PDB entry 5FKW | electron microscopy, 7.30 A resolution (low resolution: residue-level contacts below are approximate; hydrogen-bond / salt-bridge calls are withheld) | chains A and T of the 6 polymer chains in the assembly

# Chain A
Molecule: DNA polymerase III alpha
From: Escherichia coli K-12
Notes: EC 2.7.7.7
UniProtKB: P10443 (DPO3A_ECOLI); numbering as in UniProt (aligned over 1-1160)
Sequence (1160 residues; numbered 1 to 1160; the number before each row is that of its first residue):
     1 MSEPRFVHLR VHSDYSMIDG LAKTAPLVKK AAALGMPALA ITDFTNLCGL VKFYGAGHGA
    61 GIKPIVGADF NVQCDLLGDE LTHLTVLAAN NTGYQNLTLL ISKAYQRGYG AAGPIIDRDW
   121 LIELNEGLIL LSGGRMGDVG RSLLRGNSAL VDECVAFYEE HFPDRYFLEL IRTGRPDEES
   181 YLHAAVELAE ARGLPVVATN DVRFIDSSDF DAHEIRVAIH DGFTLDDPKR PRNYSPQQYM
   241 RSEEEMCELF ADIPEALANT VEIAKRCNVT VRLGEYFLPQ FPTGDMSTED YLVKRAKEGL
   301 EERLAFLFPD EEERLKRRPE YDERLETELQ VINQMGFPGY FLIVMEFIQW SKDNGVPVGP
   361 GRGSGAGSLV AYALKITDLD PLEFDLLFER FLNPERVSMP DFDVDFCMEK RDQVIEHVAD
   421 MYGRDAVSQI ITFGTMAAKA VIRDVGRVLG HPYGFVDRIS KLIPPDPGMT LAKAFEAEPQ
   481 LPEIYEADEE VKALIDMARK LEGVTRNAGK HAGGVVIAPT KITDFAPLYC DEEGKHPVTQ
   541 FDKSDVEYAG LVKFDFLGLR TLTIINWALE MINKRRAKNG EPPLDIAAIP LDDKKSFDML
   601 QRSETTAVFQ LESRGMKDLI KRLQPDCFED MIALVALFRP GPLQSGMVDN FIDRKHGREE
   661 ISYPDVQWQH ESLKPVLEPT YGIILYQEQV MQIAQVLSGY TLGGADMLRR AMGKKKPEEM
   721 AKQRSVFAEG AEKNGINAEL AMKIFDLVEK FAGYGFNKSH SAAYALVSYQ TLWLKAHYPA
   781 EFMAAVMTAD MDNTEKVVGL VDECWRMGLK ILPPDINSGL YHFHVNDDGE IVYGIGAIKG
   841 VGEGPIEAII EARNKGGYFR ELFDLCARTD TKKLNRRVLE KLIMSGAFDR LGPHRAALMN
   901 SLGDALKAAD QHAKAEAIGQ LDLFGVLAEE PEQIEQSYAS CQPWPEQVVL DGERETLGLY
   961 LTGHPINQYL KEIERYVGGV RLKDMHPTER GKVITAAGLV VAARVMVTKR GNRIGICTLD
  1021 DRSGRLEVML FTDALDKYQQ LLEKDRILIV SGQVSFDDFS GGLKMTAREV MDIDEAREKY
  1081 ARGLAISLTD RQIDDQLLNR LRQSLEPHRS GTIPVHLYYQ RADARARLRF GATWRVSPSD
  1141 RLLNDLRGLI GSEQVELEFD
Unresolved in the structure: 928-1160
Construct notes: engineered mutation Leu921 (Ala in P10443), Leu923 (Met in P10443)
UniProt features mapped onto this chain:
  - mutagenesis: Gln920 to Phe924 (Loss of interaction with beta sliding clamp (dnaN))
Reported in the primary citation:
  - binding site for Primer-template duplex DNA: Arg877

# Chain T
Molecule: Primer-template duplex DNA
Sequence (29 nucleotides; row label = number of the first residue in the row):
     9 TCAGGAGTCC TTCGTCCTAG TACTACTCC
Unresolved in the structure: 9-11

# Chain A / chain T interface
Residue-residue contacts - 14 pairs, chain A then chain T:
  Met408(A) with DT16(T)
  Arg447(A) with DC21(T)
  Tyr453(A) with DC21(T)
  Asn507(A) with DT19(T)
  Lys510(A) with DC17(T); DC18(T)
  His511(A) with DC17(T); DC18(T)
  Ala512(A) with DC17(T)
  Phe556(A) with DT16(T); DC17(T)
  Gly558(A) with DG15(T); DT16(T)
  Asn875(A) with DC25(T)
Also at the interface, not in a pair above, chain A (11 interface residues in all): Leu559
Also at the interface, not in a pair above, chain T (11 interface residues in all): DA14, DT20, DG22, DC24

# In short
Chain A and chain T each contribute 11 residues to their interface. From UniProt: 3 mutagenesis sites on chain
A. From the paper: a binding site for Primer-template duplex DNA at Arg877(A).
Chain A is DNA polymerase III alpha (Escherichia coli K-12) and chain T is Primer-template duplex DNA; the
structure, cryo-EM structure of the E. coli replicative DNA polymerase complex bound to DNA (DNA polymerase
III ..., was determined by electron microscopy (same publication as 5FKU and 5FKV).
